1P29 - chain A; structure by X-ray diffraction, 2.20 A resolution.

Chain A:
Name: Glycogen phosphorylase, muscle form
Organism: Oryctolagus cuniculus
Notes: EC 2.4.1.1
UniProt: P00489 (PHS2_RABIT); residues 1-842 here = UniProt positions 1-842
Chain sequence (842 residues; row label = number of the first residue in the row):
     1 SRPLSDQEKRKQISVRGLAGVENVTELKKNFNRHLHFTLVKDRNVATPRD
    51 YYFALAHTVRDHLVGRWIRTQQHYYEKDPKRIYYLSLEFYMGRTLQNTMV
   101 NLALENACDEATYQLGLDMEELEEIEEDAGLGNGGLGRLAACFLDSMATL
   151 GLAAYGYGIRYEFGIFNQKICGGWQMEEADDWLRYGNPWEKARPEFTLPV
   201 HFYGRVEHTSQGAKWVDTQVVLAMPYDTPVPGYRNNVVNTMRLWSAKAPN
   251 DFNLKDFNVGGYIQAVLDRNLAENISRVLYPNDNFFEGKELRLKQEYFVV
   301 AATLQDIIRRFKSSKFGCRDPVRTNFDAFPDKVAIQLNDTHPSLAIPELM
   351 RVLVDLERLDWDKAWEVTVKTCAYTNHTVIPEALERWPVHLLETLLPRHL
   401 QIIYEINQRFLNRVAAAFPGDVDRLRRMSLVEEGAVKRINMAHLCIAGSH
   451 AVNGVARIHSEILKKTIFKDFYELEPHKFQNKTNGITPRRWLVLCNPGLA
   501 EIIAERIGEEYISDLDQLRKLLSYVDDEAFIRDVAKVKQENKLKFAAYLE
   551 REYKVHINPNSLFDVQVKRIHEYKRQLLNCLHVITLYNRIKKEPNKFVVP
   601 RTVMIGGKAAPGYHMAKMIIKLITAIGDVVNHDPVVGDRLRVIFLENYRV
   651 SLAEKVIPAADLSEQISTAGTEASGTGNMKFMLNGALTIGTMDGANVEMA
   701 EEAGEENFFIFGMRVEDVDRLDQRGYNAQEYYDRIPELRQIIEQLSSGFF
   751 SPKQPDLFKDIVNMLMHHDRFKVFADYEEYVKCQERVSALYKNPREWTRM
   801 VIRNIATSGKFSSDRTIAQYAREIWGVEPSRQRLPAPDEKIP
Disordered / not traced: 1-11, 252-253, 255-259, 315-323, 837-842
Covalent attachments: pyridoxal phosphate (PLP) linked to Lys680
Small-molecule neighbours: pyridoxal phosphate (PLP): Tyr90, Gly134, Gly135, Arg138, Trp491, Val567, Lys568, Lys574, Tyr648, Arg649, Val650, Ala653, Gln665, Glu672, Gly675, Thr676, Gly677
Swiss-Prot annotation at these positions:
  - modified residue: Ser747 (Phosphoserine)

Summary:
Covalently linked pyridoxal phosphate: at Lys680.
Chain A is Glycogen phosphorylase, muscle form (Oryctolagus cuniculus); the structure, Crystal Structure of
glycogen phosphorylase b in complex with maltopentaose, was determined by X-ray diffraction (same publication
as 1P2B, 1P2D and 1P2G).
